Entry 3JBF (electron microscopy, 4.60 A resolution (low resolution: residue-level contacts below are approximate; hydrogen-bond / salt-bridge calls are withheld)); this record covers chains 2 and 3 of the 5 polymer chains in the assembly.

# Chain 2
Name: Capsid protein VP2
Organism: Human poliovirus 1 Mahoney
UniProtKB: P03300 (POLG_POL1M); residues 1-272 here correspond to UniProt positions 70-341 (UniProt number = residue number + 69)
Amino-acid sequence (272 residues; each row starts with the number of its first residue):
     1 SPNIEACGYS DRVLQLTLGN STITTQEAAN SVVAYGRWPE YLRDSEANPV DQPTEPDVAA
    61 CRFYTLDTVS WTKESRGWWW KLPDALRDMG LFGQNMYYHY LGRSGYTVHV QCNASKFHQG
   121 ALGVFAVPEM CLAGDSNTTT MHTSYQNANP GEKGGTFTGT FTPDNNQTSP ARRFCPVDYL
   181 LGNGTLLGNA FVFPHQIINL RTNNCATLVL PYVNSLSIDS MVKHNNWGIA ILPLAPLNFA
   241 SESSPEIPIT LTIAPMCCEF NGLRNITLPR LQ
Unresolved in the structure: 1-5
UniProt features mapped onto this chain:
  - site: Gln272 (Cleavage)

# Chain 3
Name: Capsid protein VP3
Organism: Human poliovirus 1 Mahoney
UniProtKB: P03300 (POLG_POL1M); residues 1-237 here correspond to UniProt positions 342-578 (UniProt number = residue number + 341)
Amino-acid sequence (237 residues; each row starts with the number of its first residue):
     1 GLPVMNTPGS NQYLTADNFQ SPCALPEFDV TPPIDIPGEV KNMMELAEID TMIPFDLSAT
    61 KKNTMEMYRV RLSDKPHTDD PILCLSLSPA SDPRLSHTML GEILNYYTHW AGSLKFTFLF
   121 CGSMMATGKL LVSYAPPGAD PPKKRKEAML GTHVIWDIGL QSSCTMVVPW ISNTTYRQTI
   181 DDSFTEGGYI SVFYQTRIVV PLSTPREMDI LGFVSACNDF SVRLLRDTTH IEQKALA
Unresolved in the structure: 236-237
Construct notes: conflict Ser123 (Phe464 in P03300)

# How chain 2 and chain 3 interact
Contacting residue pairs - 69 pairs, chain 2 then chain 3:
  Arg12(2) - Leu160(3)
  Tyr35(2) - Gly38(3)
  Arg37(2) - Asp35(3)
  Arg37(2) - Pro37(3)
  Arg43(2) - Asp35(3)
  Glu46(2) - Ile34(3)
  Glu46(2) - Asp35(3)
  Arg76(2) - Met65(3)
  Lys116(2) - Ser123(3)
  Lys116(2) - Met124(3)
  Lys116(2) - Met125(3)
  Phe117(2) - Met125(3)
  Phe117(2) - Ser203(3)
  Phe117(2) - Thr204(3)
  Phe117(2) - Pro205(3)
  His118(2) - Ser123(3)
  Gln119(2) - Gly122(3)
  Gln119(2) - Ser123(3)
  Gln119(2) - Pro205(3)
  Gln119(2) - Glu207(3)
  Gln119(2) - Met208(3)
  Asp178(2) - Met65(3)
  Tyr179(2) - Asn63(3)
  Tyr179(2) - Thr64(3)
  Leu186(2) - Tyr68(3)
  Leu186(2) - His97(3)
  Leu187(2) - Met65(3)
  Leu187(2) - Tyr68(3)
  Gly188(2) - Thr51(3)
  Gly188(2) - Met52(3)
  Gly188(2) - Tyr68(3)
  Asn189(2) - His97(3)
  Asn189(2) - Thr98(3)
  Asn189(2) - Met99(3)
  Phe191(2) - Ile49(3)
  Phe191(2) - Asp50(3)
  Phe191(2) - Met52(3)
  Phe191(2) - Phe213(3)
  Val192(2) - Met99(3)
  Ile197(2) - Phe213(3)
  Asn199(2) - Leu119(3)
  Asn199(2) - Phe120(3)
  Asn199(2) - Cys121(3)
  Arg201(2) - Phe120(3)
  Arg201(2) - Gly122(3)
  Arg201(2) - Ser123(3)
  Arg201(2) - Met124(3)
  Arg201(2) - Gly159(3)
  Arg201(2) - Ser162(3)
  Thr202(2) - Ser162(3)
  Tyr212(2) - Pro37(3)
  Val213(2) - Ile36(3)
  Val213(2) - Pro37(3)
  Asn214(2) - Ile36(3)
  Leu216(2) - Ile34(3)
  Ser217(2) - Ile34(3)
  Pro233(2) - Met65(3)
  Pro233(2) - Arg69(3)
  Leu234(2) - Arg69(3)
  Leu234(2) - Leu211(3)
  Ala235(2) - Arg69(3)
  Pro236(2) - Arg69(3)
  Pro236(2) - Asp209(3)
  Asn238(2) - Pro205(3)
  Asn238(2) - Glu207(3)
  Phe239(2) - Pro205(3)
  Ala240(2) - Ser203(3)
  Ala240(2) - Thr204(3)
  Ala240(2) - Pro205(3)
Interface residues without a listed pair, chain 2 (37 interface residues in all): Ala121, Pro211, Ser215
Interface residues without a listed pair, chain 3 (41 interface residues in all): Arg71, Glu102, Ala126, Ile158, Pro201, Leu202

# Overview
37 residues of chain 2 and 41 residues of chain 3 are in contact.
Here chain 2 is Capsid protein VP2 and chain 3 is Capsid protein VP3, both from Human poliovirus 1 Mahoney.
Entry 3JBF (Complex of poliovirus with VHH PVSP19B) was determined by electron microscopy, deposited together
with 3JBC, 3JBD, 3JBE and 3JBG.
